8QPB - chains N and 5 of the 17 polymer chains in the assembly; structure by electron microscopy, 3.70 A resolution.

# Chain N
Name: Pre-mRNA-processing factor 6
Organism: Homo sapiens
Reference sequence: O94906 (PRP6_HUMAN); numbering as in UniProt (aligned over 1-941)
Sequence (941 residues; numbered 1 to 941; the number before each row is that of its first residue):
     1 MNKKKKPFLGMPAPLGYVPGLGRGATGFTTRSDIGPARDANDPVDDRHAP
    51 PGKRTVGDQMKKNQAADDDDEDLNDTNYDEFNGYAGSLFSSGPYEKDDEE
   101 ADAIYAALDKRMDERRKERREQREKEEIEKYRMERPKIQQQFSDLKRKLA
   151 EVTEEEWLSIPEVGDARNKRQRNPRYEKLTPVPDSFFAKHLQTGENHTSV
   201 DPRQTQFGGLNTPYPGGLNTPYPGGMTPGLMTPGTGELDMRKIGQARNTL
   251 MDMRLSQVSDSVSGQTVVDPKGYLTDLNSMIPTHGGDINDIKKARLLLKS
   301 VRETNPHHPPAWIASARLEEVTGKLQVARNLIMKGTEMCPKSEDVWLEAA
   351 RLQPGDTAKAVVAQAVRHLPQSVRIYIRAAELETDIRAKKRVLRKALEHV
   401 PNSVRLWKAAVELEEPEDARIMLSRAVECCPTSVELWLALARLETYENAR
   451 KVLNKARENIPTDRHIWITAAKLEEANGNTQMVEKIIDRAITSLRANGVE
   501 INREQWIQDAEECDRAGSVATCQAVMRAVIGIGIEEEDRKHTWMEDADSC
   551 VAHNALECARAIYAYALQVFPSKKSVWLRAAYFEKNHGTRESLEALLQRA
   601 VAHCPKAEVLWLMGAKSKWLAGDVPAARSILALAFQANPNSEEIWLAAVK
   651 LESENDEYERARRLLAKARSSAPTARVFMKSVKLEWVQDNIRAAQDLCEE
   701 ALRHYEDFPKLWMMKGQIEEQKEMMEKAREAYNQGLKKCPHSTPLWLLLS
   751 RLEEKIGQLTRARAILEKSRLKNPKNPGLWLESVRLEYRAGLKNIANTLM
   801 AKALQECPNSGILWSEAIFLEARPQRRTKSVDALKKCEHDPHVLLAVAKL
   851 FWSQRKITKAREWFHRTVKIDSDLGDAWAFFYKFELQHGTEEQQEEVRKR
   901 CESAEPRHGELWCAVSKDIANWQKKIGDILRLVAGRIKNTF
Disordered / not traced: 1-7, 41-95, 209-246, 258-264, 415-791
Curated features (UniProtKB/Swiss-Prot):
  - modified residue: Ser-143 (Phosphoserine), Thr-180 (Phosphothreonine), Thr-266 (Phosphothreonine), Thr-275 (Phosphothreonine), Ser-279 (Phosphoserine)
  - natural variant: Asn-477 (N477S: Found in a family with neuronal ceroid lipofuscinosis carrying a causative mutation in DNAJC5; uncertain significance), Arg-729 (R729W: In RP60)

# Chain 5
Molecule: U5 snRNA
Organism: Homo sapiens
Sequence (117 nucleotides; each row starts with the number of its first residue):
     1 AUACUCUGGUUUCUCUUCAGAUCGCAUAAAUCUUUCGCCUUUUACUAAAG
    51 AUUUCCGUGGAGAGGAACAACUCUGAGUCUUAACCCAAUUUUUUGAGGCC
   101 UUGCUUUGGCAAGGCUA
Disordered / not traced: 1-2, 82-117

# Chain N / chain 5 interface
Contacting residue pairs - 13 pairs, chain N then chain 5:
  Arg-111(N) with C15(5), salt bridge to the phosphate; U16(5), salt bridge to the phosphate
  Met-112(N) with C55(5), phosphate contact
  Arg-115(N) with C55(5), salt bridge to the phosphate; C56(5), salt bridge to the phosphate
  Arg-116(N) with U53(5), salt bridge to the phosphate; U54(5), salt bridge to the phosphate
  Arg-119(N) with C18(5), salt bridge to the phosphate; A19(5), salt bridge to the phosphate
  Arg-120(N) with U53(5), hydrogen bond to the phosphate; U54(5), salt bridge to the phosphate
  Arg-123(N) with U52(5), hydrogen bond to the sugar; U53(5), salt bridge to the phosphate
Also at the interface, not in a pair above, chain N (9 interface residues in all): Asp-113, Glu-118

# In short
Chain N and chain 5 each contribute 9 residues to their interface, with 2 hydrogen bonds and 10 salt bridges.
Polar contacts include Arg-123(N)/U52(5), Arg-120(N)/U53(5) and Arg-111(N)/C15(5).
Chain N is Pre-mRNA-processing factor 6 and chain 5 is U5 snRNA, both from Homo sapiens; the structure,
Cryo-EM Structure of Pre-B+ATP Complex (core part), was determined by electron microscopy together with 8QOZ,
8QP8, 8QP9, 8QPA, 8QPE and 8QPK from the same study.
